Entry 3HOT (X-ray diffraction, 3.25 A resolution); this record covers chains A and E of the 8 polymer chains in the assembly.

== Chain A ==
Name: Transposable element mariner, complete cds
Source organism: Drosophila mauritiana
Notes: EC 2.7.7.-
Reference sequence: Q7JQ07 (Q7JQ07_DROMA); residue numbers follow UniProt; this construct covers 1-345
Sequence (345 residues; row label = number of the first residue in the row):
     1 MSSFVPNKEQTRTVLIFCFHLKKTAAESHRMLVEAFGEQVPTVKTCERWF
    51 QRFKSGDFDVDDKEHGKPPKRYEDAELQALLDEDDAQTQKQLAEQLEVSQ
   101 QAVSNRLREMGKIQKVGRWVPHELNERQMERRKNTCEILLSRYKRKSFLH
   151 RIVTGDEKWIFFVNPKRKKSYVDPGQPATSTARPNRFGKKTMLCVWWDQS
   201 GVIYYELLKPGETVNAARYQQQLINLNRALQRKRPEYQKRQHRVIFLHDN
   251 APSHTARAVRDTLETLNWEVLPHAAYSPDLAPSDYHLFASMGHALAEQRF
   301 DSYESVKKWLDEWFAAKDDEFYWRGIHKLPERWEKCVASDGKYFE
Unresolved in the structure: 1-4, 238-240
Sequence notes: engineered mutation Ala216 (Thr in Q7JQ07)
Swiss-Prot annotation at these positions:
  - DNA-binding region (H-T-H motif): Thr24 to Ser55, Gln89 to Met110
  - region: Ile113 to Asn125 (Linker)
  - binding site (Mg(2+)): Asp156, Asp249, Asp284
  - site: Arg48 (Important for base-specific DNA-binding), Gln100 (Important for base-specific DNA-binding), Arg118 (Important for base-specific DNA-binding), Arg186 (Critical for target DNA recognition), His293 (Important for base-specific DNA-binding)
  - mutagenesis: Arg48 (R48Q: Loss of DNA binding; when associated with R-100), Gln100 (Q100R: Loss of DNA binding; when associated with Q-48), Arg118 (R118A: Reduces rate of second strand cleavage; when associated with A-216), Trp119 (W119P: Alters cleavage sites in second strand cleavage), Arg186 (R186A: No effect on second strand cleavage. Strongly reduced strand transfer activity), Asp284 (D284A: Loss of catalytic activity)
Disulfides: Cys136-Cys336
Bound ions: Mn2+: Asp156, Asp249 (shared with 1 residue of chain G)
What the authors report for this chain:
  - Mn2+ coordination: Asp156, Asp249
  - mutagenesis - R118A/T216A, R118Q/T216A: decreased catalytic activity
  - mutagenesis - T216A: unchanged catalytic activity (citing earlier work)
  - mutagenesis - W119P, W119P/T216A: abolished catalytic activity
  - mutagenesis - R186A/T216A (less than 5%): decreased catalytic activity on strand transfer
  - mutagenesis - K158A/T216A, R183A/T216A, N185A/T216A, R186A/T216A, K189A/T216A: unchanged catalytic activity
  - mutagenesis - K158A/T216A, R183A/T216A, N185A/T216A, K189A/T216A: increased catalytic activity on target integration

== Chain E ==
Molecule: Mos1 NTS inverted repeat DNA
Sequence (25 nucleotides; numbered 4 to 28; the number before each row is that of its first residue):
     4 GGTGTACAAGTAXGAAATGTCGTTT
Modified / non-standard residues: 5IU (5-iodo-2'-deoxyuridine-5'-monophosphate) at position 16

== Interface between chain A and chain E ==
Contacting residue pairs (9; chain A residue first):
  Tyr171(A) - DT8(E)  hydrogen bond to the phosphate
  His286(A) - DG4(E)  sugar contact
  Ala289(A) - DG4(E)  sugar contact
  Ser290(A) - DG5(E)  hydrogen bond to the phosphate
  His293(A) - DG4(E)  hydrogen bond to the base
  His293(A) - DG5(E)  hydrogen bond to the sugar
  Phe321(A) - DG5(E)  phosphate contact
  Arg324(A) - DG4(E)  salt bridge to the phosphate
  Lys328(A) - DG4(E)  salt bridge to the phosphate
Other interface residues (no listed pair), chain A (10 interface residues in all): Tyr285, Lys317
Other interface residues (no listed pair), chain E (4 interface residues in all): DT6

== Overview ==
10 residues of chain A face 4 of chain E across their interface; the contacts include 4 hydrogen bonds and 2
salt bridges. Polar contacts include His293(A)-DG4(E), His293(A)-DG5(E) and Tyr171(A)-DT8(E). The paper
reports that K158A/T216A, R183A/T216A and N185A/T216A of chain A, among others, increase catalytic activity on
target integration; Mn2+ coordination by Asp156(A) and Asp249(A); 10 substitutions were tested in all.
Chain A is Transposable element mariner, complete cds (Drosophila mauritiana) and chain E is Mos1 NTS inverted
repeat DNA; the structure, Crystal structure of the Mos1 mariner paired end complex with Mn, was determined by
X-ray diffraction, deposited together with 3HOS.
